1JTH - chains B and D of the 4 polymer chains in the assembly; structure by X-ray diffraction, 2.00 A resolution.

# Chain B (and D)
Protein: syntaxin 1a
Organism: Rattus norvegicus
Notes: fragment: H3, SNARE motif; chain D of this document is another copy of the same molecule, construct and numbering; everything in this record applies to it too
Reference sequence: P32851 (STX1A_RAT); residue numbers follow UniProt; this construct covers 191-267
Chain sequence (77 residues; each row starts with the number of its first residue):
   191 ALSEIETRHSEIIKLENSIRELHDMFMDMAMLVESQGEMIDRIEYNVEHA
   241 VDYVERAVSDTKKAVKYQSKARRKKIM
Unresolved in the structure: 258-267 (chain D: 191-194, 246-267)
Curated features (UniProtKB/Swiss-Prot):
  - site: Lys253, Ala254 (Microbial infection: Cleavage)
  - cross-link (Glycyl lysine isopeptide (Lys-Gly)): Lys252 (interchain with G-Cter in SUMO), Lys253 (interchain with G-Cter in SUMO), Lys256 (interchain with G-Cter in SUMO)

# Interface between chain B and chain D
Pairs across the interface - 8 pairs, chain B then chain D:
  Ile202(B) - Ile202(D)  hydrophobic
  Ile209(B) - Ile209(D)  hydrophobic
  Leu212(B) - Leu212(D)  hydrophobic
  Leu212(B) - Phe216(D)  hydrophobic
  Phe216(B) - Leu212(D)  hydrophobic
  Phe216(B) - Phe216(D)  hydrophobic
  Phe216(B) - Met219(D)  hydrophobic
  Met219(B) - Met219(D)  hydrophobic
Other interface residues (no listed pair), chain B (7 interface residues in all): Leu205, Met215
Other interface residues (no listed pair), chain D (8 interface residues in all): Arg198, Leu205, Met215

# Overview
7 residues of chain B face 8 of chain D across their interface.
Chain B and chain D are both syntaxin 1a (Rattus norvegicus); the structure, Crystal structure and biophysical
properties of a complex between the N-terminal region of SNAP25 and the ..., was determined by X-ray
diffraction.
